7BGY - chains A and D of the 4 polymer chains in the assembly; structure by electron microscopy, 2.90 A resolution.

[Chain A]
Name: Potassium-transporting ATPase potassium-binding subunit
From: Escherichia coli K-12
UniProt: P03959 (KDPA_ECOLI); residues 1-557 here = UniProt positions 1-557
Sequence (557 residues; numbered 1 to 557; the number before each row is that of its first residue):
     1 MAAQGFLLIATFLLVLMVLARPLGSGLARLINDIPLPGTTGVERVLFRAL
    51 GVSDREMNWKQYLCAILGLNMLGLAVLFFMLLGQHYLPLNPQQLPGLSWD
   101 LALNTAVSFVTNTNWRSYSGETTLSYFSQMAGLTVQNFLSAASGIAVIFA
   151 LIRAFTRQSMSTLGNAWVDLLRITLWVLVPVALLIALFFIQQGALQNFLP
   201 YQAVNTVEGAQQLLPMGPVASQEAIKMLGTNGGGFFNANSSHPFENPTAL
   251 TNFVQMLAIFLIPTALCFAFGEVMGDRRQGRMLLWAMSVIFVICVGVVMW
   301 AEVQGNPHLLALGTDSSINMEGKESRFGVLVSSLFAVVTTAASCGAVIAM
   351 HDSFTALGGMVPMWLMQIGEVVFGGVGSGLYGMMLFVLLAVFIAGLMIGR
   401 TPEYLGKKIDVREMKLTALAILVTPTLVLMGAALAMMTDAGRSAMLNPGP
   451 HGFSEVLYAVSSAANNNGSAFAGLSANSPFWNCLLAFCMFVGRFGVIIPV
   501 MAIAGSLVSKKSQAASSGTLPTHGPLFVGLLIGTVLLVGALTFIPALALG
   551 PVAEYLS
Sequence notes: engineered mutation R116 (Gln in P03959)
UniProt features mapped onto this chain:
  - mutagenesis: G232 (G232A/S: Decrease in K(+) affinity and loss of cation selectivity)
Ligand contacts:
  - 9Y0 ((2R)-3-(((2-aminoethoxy)(hydroxy)phosphoryl)oxy)-2-(palmitoyloxy)propyl (E)-octadec-9-enoate): I393, M397, P521, H523, G524, P525, L526, F527, G529, L530, G533, T534, L537, V538
  - phosphatidylethanolamine (PEV; (1S)-2-{[(2-aminoethoxy)(hydroxy)phosphoryl]oxy}-1-[(palmitoyloxy)methyl]ethyl stearate): L74, W99, L103, V107, L434, P479, F480, C483, L484, A486, F487, F490
From the paper describing this entry:
  - mutagenesis - Q116R: decreased binding to K+ (citing earlier work)

[Chain D]
Name: Potassium-transporting ATPase KdpF subunit
From: Escherichia coli K-12
UniProt: P36937 (KDPF_ECOLI); numbering as in UniProt (aligned over 1-29)
Sequence (29 residues; each row starts with the number of its first residue):
     1 MSAGVITGVLLVFLLLGYLVYALINAEAF

[How chain A and chain D interact]
Residue-residue contacts (9):
  V411(A) with E27(D)
  K415(A) with L23(D); I24(D), hydrogen bond (side chain-backbone); A26(D); E27(D), salt bridge
  L419(A) with L23(D), hydrophobic
  M430(A) with F13(D), hydrophobic; L16(D), hydrophobic
  M437(A) with M1(D)
Other interface residues (no listed pair), chain A (6 interface residues in all): A418
Other interface residues (no listed pair), chain D (10 interface residues in all): V5, V9, V20

[Summary]
The interface between chain A and chain D involves 6 residues on one side and 10 on the other; the contacts
include 1 hydrogen bond and 1 salt bridge. Among the polar pairs are K415(A)-E27(D) and K415(A)-I24(D). Chain
A binds phosphatidylethanolamine and compound 9Y0. From the paper: Q116R of chain A reduces binding to K+.
Here chain A is Potassium-transporting ATPase potassium-binding subunit and chain D is Potassium-transporting
ATPase KdpF subunit, both from Escherichia coli K-12. Entry 7BGY (Cryo-EM Structure of KdpFABC in E2Pi state
with MgF4) was determined by electron microscopy, deposited together with 7BH1, 7BH2, 7LC3 and 7LC6.
